8EQD - chain AAA; structure by X-ray diffraction, 2.92 A resolution.

# Chain AAA
Name: Eukaryotic translation initiation factor 2-alpha kinase 3
Organism: Homo sapiens
Notes: EC 2.7.11.1
UniProtKB: Q9NZJ5 (E2AK3_HUMAN); numbering as in UniProt; present here: 575-666, 873-1094
Chain sequence (317 residues; numbered 573 to 1094; 205 numbers in that range are skipped by the numbering (no residue carries them; nothing is unmodelled there); the number before each row is that of its first residue):
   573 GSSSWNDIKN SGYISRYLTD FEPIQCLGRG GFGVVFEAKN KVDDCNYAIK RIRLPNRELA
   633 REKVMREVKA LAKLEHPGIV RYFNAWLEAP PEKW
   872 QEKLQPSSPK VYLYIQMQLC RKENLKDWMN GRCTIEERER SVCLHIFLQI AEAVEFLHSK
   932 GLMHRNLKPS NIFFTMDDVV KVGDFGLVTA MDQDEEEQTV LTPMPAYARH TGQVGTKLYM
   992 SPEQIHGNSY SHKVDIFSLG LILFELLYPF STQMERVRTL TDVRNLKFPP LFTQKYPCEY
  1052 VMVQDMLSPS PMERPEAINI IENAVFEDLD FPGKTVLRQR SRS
Not modelled in the structure: 573-584, 604, 872-880, 962-986, 1081-1094
Differences from the reference sequence: expression tag (573-574); engineered mutation Asn-937 (Asp in Q9NZJ5)
Small-molecule neighbours: WPX ((2R)-N-[(4M)-4-(4-amino-2,7-dimethyl-7H-pyrrolo[2,3-d]pyrimidin-5-yl)-3-methylphenyl]-2-(3-fluorophenyl)-2-hydroxyacetamide): Leu-599, Gly-600, Val-607, Ala-620, Lys-622, Leu-643, Ala-644, Leu-646, Ile-651, Val-652, Tyr-654, Met-888, Gln-889, Leu-890, Cys-891, Arg-892, Phe-944, Gly-954, Asp-955, Phe-956
Curated features (UniProtKB/Swiss-Prot):
  - binding site (ATP): Leu-599 to Val-607, Lys-622
  - modified residue: Tyr-619 (Phosphotyrosine), Thr-982 (Phosphothreonine), Ser-1094 (Phosphoserine)
  - natural variant: Arg-588 (R588Q: In WRS), Trp-658 (W658S: In WRS; uncertain significance), Ser-878 (S878P: In WRS), Pro-940 (P940S: In WRS; uncertain significance), Glu-994 (E994Q: In WRS; uncertain significance)
Reported in the primary citation:
  - binding site for WPX: Cys-891
  - conformationally variable residues: Gln-889, Leu-890

# In short
Chain AAA binds compound WPX. From UniProt: 10 ATP-binding residues. From the paper: a binding site for WPX at
Cys-891; conformational variability at Gln-889 and Leu-890.
Chain AAA is Eukaryotic translation initiation factor 2-alpha kinase 3 (Homo sapiens); the structure,
Co-crystal structure of PERK with compound 24, was determined by X-ray diffraction, deposited together with
8EQ9 and 8EQE.
